PDB entry 4YEM | X-ray diffraction, 1.47 A resolution | chain A

[Chain A]
Molecule: Lysozyme C
From: Gallus gallus
Notes: EC 3.2.1.17
UniProtKB: P00698 (LYSC_CHICK); residues 1-129 here correspond to UniProt positions 19-147 (UniProt number = residue number + 18)
Chain sequence (129 residues; each row starts with the number of its first residue):
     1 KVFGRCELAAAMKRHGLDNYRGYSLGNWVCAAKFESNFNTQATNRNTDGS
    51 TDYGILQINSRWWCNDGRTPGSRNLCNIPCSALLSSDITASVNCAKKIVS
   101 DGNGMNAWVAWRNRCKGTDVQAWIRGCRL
Disulfides: Cys6-Cys127, Cys30-Cys115, Cys64-Cys80, Cys76-Cys94
Ion coordination: platinum (II) ion site 1: Arg14, His15; platinum (II) ion site 2 near His15 (its only coordinating residue here); Na+: Ser60, Cys64, Ser72, Arg73; platinum (II) ion site 3 near Lys96 (its only coordinating residue here)
Swiss-Prot annotation at these positions:
  - active site: Glu35, Asp52
  - binding site (substrate): Asp101
What the authors report for this chain:
  - platinum (II) ion coordination: Arg14, His15

[Overview]
Arg14 and His15 form the platinum (II) ion site 1. Ser60, Cys64, Ser72 and Arg73 form the Na+ site. Curated
annotation (UniProt) lists active-site residues Glu35 and Asp52 and substrate-binding residue Asp101. The
paper reports platinum (II) ion coordination by Arg14 and His15.
Chain A is Lysozyme C (Gallus gallus); the structure, Carboplatin binding to HEWL in NaBr crystallisation
conditions studied at an X-ray wavelength of 0.9163A - ..., was determined by X-ray diffraction (same
publication as 4YEA, 4YDX, 4YEN and 4YEO).
